PDB entry 4QTD | X-ray diffraction, 1.50 A resolution | chain A

[Chain A]
Name: Mitogen-activated protein kinase 8
Organism: Homo sapiens
Notes: EC 2.7.11.24; fragment: kinase domain (1-363)
Reference sequence: P45983 (MK08_HUMAN); numbering as in UniProt (aligned over 1-363)
Sequence (364 residues; row label = number of the first residue in the row; numbering starts at 0):
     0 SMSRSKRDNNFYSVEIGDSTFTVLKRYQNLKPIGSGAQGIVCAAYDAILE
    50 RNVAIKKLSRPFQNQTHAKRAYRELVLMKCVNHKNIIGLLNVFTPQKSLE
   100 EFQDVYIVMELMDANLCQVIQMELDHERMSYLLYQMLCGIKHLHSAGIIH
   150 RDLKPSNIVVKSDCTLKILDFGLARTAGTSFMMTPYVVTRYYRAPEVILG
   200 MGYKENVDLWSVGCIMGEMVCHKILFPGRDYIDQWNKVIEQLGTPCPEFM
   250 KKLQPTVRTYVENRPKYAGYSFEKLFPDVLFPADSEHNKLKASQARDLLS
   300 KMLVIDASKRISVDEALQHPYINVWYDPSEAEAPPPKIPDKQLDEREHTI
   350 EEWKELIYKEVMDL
Disordered / not traced: 0-5, 176-178
Differences from the reference sequence: expression tag (0)
Curated features (UniProtKB/Swiss-Prot):
  - motif: Thr-183 to Tyr-185 (TXY)
  - active site: Asp-151 (Proton acceptor)
  - binding site (ATP): Ile-32 to Val-40, Lys-55
  - modified residue: Cys-116 (S-nitrosocysteine), Thr-183 (Phosphothreonine), Tyr-185 (Phosphotyrosine)
  - natural variant: Gly-171 (G171S: In a renal clear cell carcinoma sample), Gly-177 (G177R: In a glioblastoma multiforme sample)
  - mutagenesis: Lys-55 (K55D: Abolished protein kinase activity), Thr-183 (T183A: Phosphorylation blocked), Tyr-185 (Y185F: Phosphorylation blocked)
Metal / ion sites: Mg2+: Asn-156 (together with 38Z, AMP-PNP)
Residues lining bound ligands:
  - 38Z ((3R)-1-(2-oxo-2-{4-[4-(pyrimidin-2-yl)phenyl]piperazin-1-yl}ethyl)-N-[3-(pyridin-4-yl)-2H-indazol-5-yl]pyrrolidine-3-carboxamide): Ile-32, Gly-33, Ser-34, Val-40, Ala-53, Ile-86, Met-108, Glu-109, Leu-110, Met-111, Asp-112, Ala-113, Asn-114, Cys-116, Gln-117, Gln-120, Ser-155, Asn-156, Val-158, Leu-168
  - AMP-PNP (ANP; phosphoaminophosphonic acid-adenylate ester): Ser-34, Gly-35, Ala-36, Gln-37, Lys-153, Ser-155, Asn-156, Tyr-185, Val-186, Val-187, Thr-188
From the paper describing this entry:
  - binding site for 38Z: Met-108, Asp-112, Gln-117

[In short]
Bound to chain A: compound 38Z and AMP-PNP. Curated annotation (UniProt) lists active-site residue Asp-151, 10
ATP-binding residues and 3 mutagenesis sites. From the paper: a binding site for 38Z at Met-108, Asp-112 and
Gln-117.
Chain A is Mitogen-activated protein kinase 8 (Homo sapiens); the structure, Structure of human JNK1 in
complex with SCH772984 and the AMPPNP-hydrolysed triphosphate revealing the second type-I ..., was determined
by X-ray diffraction together with 4QTA, 4QTB, 4QTC and 4QTE from the same study.
